8ZP9 - chains H and M of the 9 polymer chains in the assembly; structure by electron microscopy, 2.80 A resolution.

== Chain H ==
Name: CRISPR system Cascade subunit CasC
Source organism: Candidatus Cloacimonetes bacterium ADurb.Bin088
Reference sequence: A0A1V6F8B5 (A0A1V6F8B5_9BACT); numbering as in UniProt (aligned over 1-378)
Chain sequence (378 residues; numbered 1 to 378; the number before each row is that of its first residue):
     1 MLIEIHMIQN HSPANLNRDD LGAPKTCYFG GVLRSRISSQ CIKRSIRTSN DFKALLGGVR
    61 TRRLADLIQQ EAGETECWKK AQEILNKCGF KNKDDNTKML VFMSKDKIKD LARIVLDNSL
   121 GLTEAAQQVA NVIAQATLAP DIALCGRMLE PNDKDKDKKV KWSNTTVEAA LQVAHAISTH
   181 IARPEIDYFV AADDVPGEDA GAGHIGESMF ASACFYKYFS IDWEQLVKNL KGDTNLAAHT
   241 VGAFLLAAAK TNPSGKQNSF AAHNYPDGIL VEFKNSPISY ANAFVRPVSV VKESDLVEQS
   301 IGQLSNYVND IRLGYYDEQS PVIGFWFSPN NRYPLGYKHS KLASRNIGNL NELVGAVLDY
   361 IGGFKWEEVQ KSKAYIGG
Unresolved in the structure: 376-378

== Chain M ==
Molecule: 60-nt DNA strand
Sequence (60 nucleotides; numbered 1 to 60; the number before each row is that of its first residue):
     1 CGGAGAGCTT GACATGTGTG CTAAGCGCAC CTAATTTCCT GACGGCAATC CTTACCAGCT
Unresolved in the structure: 1-19, 53-60

== Interface between chain H and chain M ==
Residue-residue contacts (22; chain H residue first):
  Arg62(H) with DC38(M), hydrogen bond to the phosphate; DC39(M), salt bridge to the phosphate
  Lys98(H) with DT40(M), sugar contact; DG41(M), salt bridge to the phosphate
  Met148(H) with DG41(M), base contact
  Glu150(H) with DG41(M), sugar contact; DA42(M), base contact
  Pro151(H) with DG41(M), phosphate contact; DA42(M), sugar contact
  Asn152(H) with DG41(M), sugar contact
  Asp153(H) with DG41(M), phosphate contact; DA42(M), hydrogen bond to the phosphate; DC43(M), phosphate contact
  Lys154(H) with DA42(M), phosphate contact
  Phe189(H) with DA34(M), base contact
  Asp199(H) with DC31(M), base contact; DT32(M), sugar contact
  Ala200(H) with DC31(M), base contact
  Gly201(H) with DC31(M), base contact
  Ala202(H) with DT32(M), sugar contact
  His204(H) with DA33(M), hydrogen bond to the phosphate; DA34(M), stacking on the base
Other interface residues (no listed pair), chain H (18 interface residues in all): Lys93, Met99, Gly203, Ile205

== Overview ==
18 residues of chain H and 10 residues of chain M are in contact; the contacts include 3 hydrogen bonds, 2
salt bridges and 1 aromatic stacking contact. Polar contacts include Arg62(H)-DC38(M), Asp153(H)-DA42(M) and
His204(H)-DA33(M).
Here chain H is CRISPR system Cascade subunit CasC (Candidatus Cloacimonetes bacterium ADurb.Bin088) and chain
M is a 60-nt DNA strand. Entry 8ZP9 (Cryo-EM structure of Cas5-HNH Cascade bound with sDNA, Conf2) was
determined by electron microscopy (same publication as 8ZM3, 8ZOL, 9JXS and 8ZP7).
